5TTV - chain A; structure by X-ray diffraction, 1.93 A resolution.

== Chain A ==
Molecule: Tyrosine-protein kinase JAK3
Organism: Homo sapiens
Notes: EC 2.7.10.2; fragment: Kinase domain
UniProtKB: P52333 (JAK3_HUMAN); numbering as in UniProt (aligned over 812-1124)
Sequence (321 residues; each row starts with the number of its first residue):
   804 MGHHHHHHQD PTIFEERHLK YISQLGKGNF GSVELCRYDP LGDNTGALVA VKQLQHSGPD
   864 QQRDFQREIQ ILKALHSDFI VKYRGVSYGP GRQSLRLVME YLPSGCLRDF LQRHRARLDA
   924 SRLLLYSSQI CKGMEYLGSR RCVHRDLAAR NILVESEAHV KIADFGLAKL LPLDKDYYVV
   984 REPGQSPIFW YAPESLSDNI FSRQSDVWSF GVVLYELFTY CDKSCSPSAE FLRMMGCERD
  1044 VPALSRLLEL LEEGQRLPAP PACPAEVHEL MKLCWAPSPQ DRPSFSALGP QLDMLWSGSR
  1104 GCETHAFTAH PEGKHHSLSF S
Disordered / not traced: 804-813, 858-860, 1039-1042, 1101-1124
Construct notes: initiating methionine (804); expression tag (805-811); engineered mutation S1048 (Cys in P52333)
UniProt features mapped onto this chain:
  - active site: D949 (Proton acceptor)
  - binding site (ATP): L828 to V836, K855
  - modified residue (Phosphotyrosine): Y904, Y939, Y980, Y981
  - natural variant: L910 (L910S: In T(-)B(+)NK(-) SCID)
  - mutagenesis: K855 (K855A: More than 90% loss of STAT5a activation), Y904 (Y904F: About 40% loss of STAT5a activation), Y939 (Y939F: About 80% loss of STAT5a activation)
Covalent attachments: N-[3-(7H-pyrrolo[2,3-d]pyrimidin-4-yl)phenyl]propanamide (7KX) linked to C909
Small-molecule neighbours: 7KX (N-[3-(7H-pyrrolo[2,3-d]pyrimidin-4-yl)phenyl]propanamide): L828, G829, V836, A853, V884, M902, E903, Y904, L905, G908, R911, D912, R953, L956

== Overview ==
Covalently linked compound 7KX: at C909. Curated annotation (UniProt) lists active-site residue D949, 10
ATP-binding residues and 3 mutagenesis sites.
Chain A is Tyrosine-protein kinase JAK3 (Homo sapiens); the structure, Jak3 with covalent inhibitor 6, was
determined by X-ray diffraction (same publication as 5TTS and 5TTU).
